PDB entry 6XKJ | electron microscopy, 3.54 A resolution | chains C and G of the 16 polymer chains in the assembly

[Chain C (and G)]
Name: Caspase recruitment domain-containing protein 8
Organism: Homo sapiens
Notes: fragment: CARD domain; chain G of this document is another copy of the same molecule, construct and numbering; everything in this record applies to it too
UniProtKB: Q9Y2G2 (CARD8_HUMAN), isoform Q9Y2G2-5; numbering as in UniProt (aligned over 451-537)
Amino-acid sequence (87 residues; numbered 451 to 537; the number before each row is that of its first residue):
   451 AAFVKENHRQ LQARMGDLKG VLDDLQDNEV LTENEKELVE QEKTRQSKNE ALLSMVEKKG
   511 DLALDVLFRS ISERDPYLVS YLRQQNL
Disordered / not traced: 536-537
Reported in the primary citation:
  - self-association interface (contacts with another copy of this molecule); pairs are residue here / residue on that copy: Arg459-Asp473
  - mutagenesis - D511K: decreased signaling

[Interface between chain C and chain G]
Contacting residue pairs (17; chain C residue first):
  Asn478(C) - Tyr527(G)  hydrogen bond (backbone-side chain)
  Glu479(C) - Tyr527(G)
  Val480(C) - Tyr527(G)  hydrophobic
  Thr482(C) - Arg524(G)
  Asn484(C) - Asp467(G)  hydrogen bond
  Leu488(C) - Asp467(G)
  Lys508(C) - Arg464(G)
  Lys508(C) - Arg495(G)
  Lys508(C) - Leu528(G)
  Lys509(C) - Asp525(G)
  Lys509(C) - Tyr527(G)
  Lys509(C) - Leu528(G)
  Lys509(C) - Tyr531(G)
  Gly510(C) - Tyr531(G)
  Asp511(C) - Tyr531(G)
  Leu512(C) - Tyr527(G)  hydrophobic
  Ala513(C) - Tyr527(G)  hydrophobic
Also at the interface, not in a pair above, chain C (13 interface residues in all): Val516
Also at the interface, not in a pair above, chain G (10 interface residues in all): Ala463, Pro526

[Overview]
13 residues of chain C and 10 residues of chain G are in contact; the contacts include 2 hydrogen bonds. Among
the polar pairs are Asn478(C)-Tyr527(G) and Asn484(C)-Asp467(G). The paper reports that D511K of chain C
reduces signaling; a self-association interface involving Arg459(C).
Both chains are Caspase recruitment domain-containing protein 8 (Homo sapiens). Entry 6XKJ (Cryo-EM structure
of CARD8-CARD filament) was determined by electron microscopy, deposited together with 6XKK and 7KEU.
